7U19 - chains C and J of the 11 polymer chains in the assembly; structure by electron microscopy, 3.70 A resolution.

Chain C:
Name: Replication factor C subunit 3
From: Saccharomyces cerevisiae
UniProtKB: P38629 (RFC3_YEAST); residue numbers follow UniProt; this construct covers 1-340
Amino-acid sequence (340 residues; each row starts with the number of its first residue):
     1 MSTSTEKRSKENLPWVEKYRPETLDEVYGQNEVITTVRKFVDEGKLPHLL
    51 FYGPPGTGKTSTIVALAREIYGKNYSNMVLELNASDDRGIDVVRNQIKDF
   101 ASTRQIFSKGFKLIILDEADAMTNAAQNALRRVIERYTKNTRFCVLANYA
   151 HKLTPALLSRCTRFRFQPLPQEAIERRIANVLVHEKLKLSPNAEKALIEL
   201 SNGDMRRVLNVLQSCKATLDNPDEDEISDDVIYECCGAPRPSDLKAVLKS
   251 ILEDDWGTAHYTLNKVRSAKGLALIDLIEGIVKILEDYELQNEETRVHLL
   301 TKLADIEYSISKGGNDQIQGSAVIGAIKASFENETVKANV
Unresolved in the structure: 1-7, 336-340
Swiss-Prot annotation at these positions:
  - binding site (ATP): Val-16 to Tyr-19, Arg-20, Tyr-28, Gly-53 to Ser-61, Asn-148, Arg-206
  - modified residue: Ser-2 (N-acetylserine)
Metal / ion sites: Mg2+: Thr-60 (together with ATP-gamma-S)
Small-molecule neighbours:
  - ATP-gamma-S (AGS; phosphothiophosphoric acid-adenylate ester), molecule 1: Trp-15, Val-16, Tyr-19, Arg-20, Pro-21, Glu-26, Val-27, Tyr-28, Gln-30, Pro-54, Pro-55, Gly-56, Thr-57, Gly-58, Lys-59, Thr-60, Ser-61, Asn-148, Leu-169, Arg-177, Met-205, Arg-206, Leu-209
  - ATP-gamma-S (AGS), molecule 2: Arg-131, Glu-135, Arg-160

Chain J:
Molecule: template DNA
Sequence (34 nucleotides; row label = number of the first residue in the row):
    17 ACAGACCTAAGTCCTTTGTACTCGTAGTGTCTGC

How chain C and chain J interact:
Residue-residue contacts (7):
  Arg-88(C) / DT35(J)  hydrogen bond to the phosphate
  Arg-88(C) / DA36(J)  salt bridge to the phosphate
  Gly-89(C) / DC37(J)  phosphate contact
  Ile-90(C) / DC37(J)  hydrogen bond to the phosphate
  Arg-94(C) / DT38(J)  salt bridge to the phosphate
  Thr-123(C) / DA36(J)  sugar contact
  Thr-123(C) / DC37(J)  phosphate contact
Also at the interface, not in a pair above, chain C (6 interface residues in all): Asp-91

In short:
6 residues of chain C face 4 of chain J across their interface; the contacts include 2 hydrogen bonds and 2
salt bridges. Polar contacts include Arg-88(C)/DT35(J), Ile-90(C)/DC37(J) and Arg-88(C)/DA36(J). Ligands of
chain C: ATP-gamma-S. Curated annotation (UniProt) lists 17 ATP-binding residues on chain C.
Chain C is Replication factor C subunit 3 (Saccharomyces cerevisiae) and chain J is template DNA; the
structure, RFC:PCNA bound to nicked DNA, was determined by electron microscopy (same publication as 7U1A and
7U1P).
